Entry 6WZG (electron microscopy, 2.30 A resolution); this record covers chains R and A of the 6 polymer chains in the assembly.

== Chain R ==
Name: Secretin receptor
From: Homo sapiens
UniProtKB: P47872 (SCTR_HUMAN); residues 22-440 here = UniProt positions 22-440
Amino-acid sequence (453 residues; each row starts with the number of its first residue):
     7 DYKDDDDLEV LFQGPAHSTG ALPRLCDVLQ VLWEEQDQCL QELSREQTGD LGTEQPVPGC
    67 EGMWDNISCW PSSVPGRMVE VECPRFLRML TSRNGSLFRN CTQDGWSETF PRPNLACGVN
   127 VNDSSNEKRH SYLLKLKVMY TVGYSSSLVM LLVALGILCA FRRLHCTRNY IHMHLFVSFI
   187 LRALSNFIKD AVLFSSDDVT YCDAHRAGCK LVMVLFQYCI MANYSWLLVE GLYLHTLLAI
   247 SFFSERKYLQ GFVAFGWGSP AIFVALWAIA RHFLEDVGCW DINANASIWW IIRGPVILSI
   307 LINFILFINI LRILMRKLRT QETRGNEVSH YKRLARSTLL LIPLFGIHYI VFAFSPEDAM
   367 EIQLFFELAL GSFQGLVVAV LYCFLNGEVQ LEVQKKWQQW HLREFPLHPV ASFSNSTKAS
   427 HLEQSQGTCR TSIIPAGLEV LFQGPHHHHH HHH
Unresolved in the structure: 7-29, 409-459
Disulfide bonds: Cys45-Cys75, Cys66-Cys107, Cys89-Cys123, Cys215-Cys285
Construct notes: expression tag (7-21, 441-459)

== Chain A ==
Name: Guanine nucleotide-binding protein G(s) subunit alpha isoforms short
From: Homo sapiens
UniProtKB: P63092 (GNAS2_HUMAN); residues 1-394 here = UniProt positions 1-394
Amino-acid sequence (394 residues; numbered 1 to 394; the number before each row is that of its first residue):
     1 MGCLGNSKTE DQRNEEKAQR EANKKIEKQL QKDKQVYRAT HRLLLLGAGE SGKNTIVKQM
    61 RILHVNGFNG EGGEEDPQAA RSNSDGEKAT KVQDIKNNLK EAIETIVAAM SNLVPPVELA
   121 NPENQFRVDY ILSVMNVPDF DFPPEFYEHA KALWEDEGVR ACYERSNEYQ LIDCAQYFLD
   181 KIDVIKQADY VPSDQDLLRC RVLTSGIFET KFQVDKVNFH MFDVGAQRDE RRKWIQCFND
   241 VTAIIFVVAS SSYNMVIRED NQTNRLQAAL KLFDSIWNNK WLRDTSVILF LNKQDLLAEK
   301 VLAGKSKIED YFPEFARYTT PEDATPEPGE DPRVTRAKYF IRDEFLRIST ASGDGRHYCY
   361 PHFTCSVDTE NIRRVFNDCR DIIQRMHLRQ YELL
Unresolved in the structure: 1-11, 62-204
Construct notes: conflict Asn54 (Ser in P63092), Ala226 (Gly in P63092), Ala268 (Glu in P63092), Lys271 (Asn in P63092), Asp274 (Lys in P63092), Lys280 (Arg in P63092), Asp284 (Thr in P63092), Thr285 (Ile in P63092), Ser366 (Ala in P63092)

== How chain R and chain A interact ==
Pairs across the interface (40):
  Arg174(R) with Gln390(A); Tyr391(A)
  His178(R) with Tyr391(A)
  Tyr239(R) with Tyr391(A)
  Leu240(R) with Tyr391(A), hydrophobic; Leu393(A), hydrophobic
  Leu243(R) with His387(A); Tyr391(A), hydrophobic
  Leu244(R) with Arg380(A); Gln384(A), hydrogen bond (backbone-side chain); Leu388(A), hydrophobic
  Ala245(R) with Arg380(A), hydrogen bond (backbone-side chain)
  Ser247(R) with Arg380(A), hydrogen bond
  Phe248(R) with His41(A); Val217(A), hydrophobic; Phe219(A), hydrophobic; Phe376(A), hydrophobic; Cys379(A); Arg380(A)
  Ser250(R) with His387(A)
  Glu251(R) with Gln35(A)
  Leu320(R) with Leu393(A); Leu394(A)
  Lys323(R) with Asp381(A), salt bridge; Gln384(A), hydrogen bond; Arg385(A); Leu388(A)
  Thr326(R) with Arg385(A), hydrogen bond
  Gln327(R) with Tyr358(A); Arg385(A), hydrogen bond
  Thr329(R) with Thr350(A)
  Arg339(R) with Glu392(A), hydrogen bond (side chain-backbone); Leu393(A); Leu394(A)
  Arg342(R) with Glu392(A), hydrogen bond (side chain-backbone)
  Ser343(R) with Leu393(A), hydrogen bond (side chain-backbone)
  Leu347(R) with Leu393(A), hydrophobic
  Leu391(R) with Glu392(A)
  Asn392(R) with Glu392(A)
  Gly393(R) with Glu392(A), hydrogen bond (backbone-side chain)
Other interface residues (no listed pair), chain R (25 interface residues in all): Arg252, Tyr388
Other interface residues (no listed pair), chain A (20 interface residues in all): Ile383
The authors on this interface:
  - interface residues, chain R: Phe248(R)
  - interface residues, chain R: Arg174(R), Leu243(R), Leu244(R), Lys323(R), Thr326(R), Arg339(R), Arg342(R) (from molecular simulation)
  - interface residues, chain A: Gln35(A), Arg380(A), Asp381(A), Gln384(A), Arg385(A), His387(A), Tyr391(A), Glu392(A), Leu393(A), Leu394(A) (from molecular simulation)

== In short ==
The interface between chain R and chain A involves 25 residues on one side and 20 on the other, with 10
hydrogen bonds and 1 salt bridge. Polar contacts include Lys323(R)-Asp381(A), Leu244(R)-Gln384(A) and
Ala245(R)-Arg380(A). From the paper: interface residues Phe248(R), Arg174(R) and Gln35(A) among others.
Here chain R is Secretin receptor and chain A is Guanine nucleotide-binding protein G(s) subunit alpha
isoforms short, both from Homo sapiens. Entry 6WZG (Human secretin receptor Gs complex) was determined by
electron microscopy (same publication as 6WI9).
